Entry 1RZH (X-ray diffraction, 1.80 A resolution); this record covers chains L and M of the 3 polymer chains in the assembly.

# Chain L
Molecule: Reaction center protein L chain
From: Rhodobacter sphaeroides
UniProt: P02954 (RCEL_RHOSH); residue numbers follow UniProt; this construct covers 1-281
Sequence (281 residues; numbered 1 to 281; the number before each row is that of its first residue):
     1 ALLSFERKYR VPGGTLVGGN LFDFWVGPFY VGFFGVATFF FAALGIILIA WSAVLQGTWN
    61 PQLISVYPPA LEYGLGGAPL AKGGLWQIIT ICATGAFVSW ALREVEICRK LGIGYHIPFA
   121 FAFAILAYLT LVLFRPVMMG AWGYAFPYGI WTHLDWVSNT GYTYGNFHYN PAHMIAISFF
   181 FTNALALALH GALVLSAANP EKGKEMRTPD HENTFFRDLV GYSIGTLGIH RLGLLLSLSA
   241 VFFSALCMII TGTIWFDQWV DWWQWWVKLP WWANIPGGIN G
Sequence notes: engineered mutation Asn213 (Asp in P02954)
Metal / ion sites: Fe2+: His190, His230 (shared with His219(M), Glu234(M), His266(M) of chain M)
Residues lining bound ligands:
  - bacteriochlorophyll a (BCL), molecule 1: Ile46, Ile49, Tyr128, Leu131, Phe146, Ile150, Trp151, His153, Leu154, Trp156, Val157
  - bacteriochlorophyll a (BCL), molecule 2: Phe97, Phe121, Ala124, Ile125, Ala127, Tyr128, Leu131, Trp156, Val157, Ser158, Thr160, Gly161, Tyr162, Asn166, Phe167, His168, His173, Ala176, Ile177, Phe180, Phe181, Ser244, Ala245, Cys247, Met248
  - bacteriochlorophyll a (BCL), molecule 3: Val157, Tyr162, His168, Phe181
  - bacteriochlorophyll a (BCL), molecule 4: His168, Met174, Ile177, Ser178, Phe181, Thr182, Leu185
  - bacteriopheophytin a (BPH), molecule 1: Thr38, Phe41, Ala42, Gly45, Ile46, Ile49, Ile89, Cys92, Ala93, Ala96, Phe97, Trp100, Glu104, Ile117, Ala120, Phe121, Phe123, Ala124, Tyr128, Phe146, Tyr148, Gly149, Ile150, His153, Phe180, Ser237, Leu238, Val241
  - bacteriopheophytin a (BPH), molecule 2: Phe181, Ala184, Leu185, Ala188, Leu189, Phe216, Leu219, Val220
  - heptane-1,2,3-triol (HTO): Ala101, Leu102, Val105, Tyr115, Pro118, Phe119, Ala122, Ile125
  - ubiquinone-10 (U10), molecule 1: Phe29, Tyr30, Val31, Gly35, Thr38, Phe39, Trp100, Arg103
  - ubiquinone-10 (U10), molecule 2: Thr182, Leu185, Ala186, Leu189, His190, Leu193, Glu212, Phe216, Val220, Tyr222, Ser223, Ile224, Ile229, Leu232

# Chain M
Molecule: Reaction center protein M chain
From: Rhodobacter sphaeroides
UniProt: P02953 (RCEM_RHOSH); residues 1-307 here = UniProt positions 1-307
Sequence (307 residues; row label = number of the first residue in the row):
     1 AEYQNIFSQV QVRGPADLGM TEDVNLANRS GVGPFSTLLG WFGNAQLGPI YLGSLGVLSL
    61 FSGLMWFFTI GIWFWYQAGW NPAVFLRDLF FFSLEPPAPE YGLSFAAPLK EGGLWLIASF
   121 FMFVAVWSWW GRTYLRAQAL GMGKHTAWAF LSAIWLWMVL GFIRPILMGS WSEAVPYGIF
   181 SHLDWTNNFS LVHGNLFYNP FHGLSIAFLY GSALLFAMHG ATILAVSRFG GECELEQIAD
   241 RGTAAERAAL FWRWTMGFNA TMEGIHRWAI WMAVLVTLTG GIGILLSGTV VDNWYVWGQN
   301 HGMAPLN
Disordered / not traced: 302-307
Sequence notes: engineered mutation Cys233 (Arg in P02953)
Metal / ion sites: Fe2+: His219, Glu234, His266 (shared with His190(L), His230(L) of chain L)
Residues lining bound ligands:
  - bacteriochlorophyll a (BCL), molecule 1: Trp66, Phe67, Leu89, Met122, Trp157, Leu160, Val175, Ile179, His182, Leu183, Trp185, Thr186
  - bacteriochlorophyll a (BCL), molecule 2: Trp66, Met122, Val126, Phe150, Ala153, Ile154, Leu156, Trp157, Leu160, Trp185, Thr186, Asn187, Phe189, Ser190, Asn195, Leu196, Phe197, His202, Ser205, Ile206, Leu209, Tyr210, Val276, Thr277, Gly280, Gly281, Gly283, Ile284
  - bacteriochlorophyll a (BCL), molecule 3: Thr186, Phe197, Tyr210
  - bacteriochlorophyll a (BCL), molecule 4: Phe197, Gly203, Ile206, Ala207, Tyr210, Gly211, Leu214
  - bacteriopheophytin a (BPH), molecule 1: Ser59, Leu60, Gly63, Leu64, Phe67, Ala125, Val126, Trp129, Thr133, Thr146, Ala149, Phe150, Ser152, Ala153, Ala273, Val274, Thr277
  - bacteriopheophytin a (BPH), molecule 2: Tyr210, Ala213, Leu214, Ala217, Met218, Trp252, Thr255, Met256
  - heptane-1,2,3-triol (HTO): Met256, Gly257, Phe258
  - spheroidene (SPO): Trp66, Phe67, Phe68, Ile70, Gly71, Phe74, Trp75, Phe85, Leu89, Trp115, Leu116, Ser119, Phe120, Met122, Phe123, Trp157, Met158, Leu160, Gly161, Phe162, Trp171, Val175, Pro176, Tyr177, Gly178, Ile179, His182
  - ubiquinone-10 (U10), molecule 1: Ile50, Leu60, Trp129
  - ubiquinone-10 (U10), molecule 2: Leu214, Leu215, Met218, His219, Thr222, Ile223, Ala245, Ala248, Ala249, Trp252, Met256, Phe258, Asn259, Ala260, Thr261, Met262, Ile265, Trp268, Met272

# Chain L / chain M interface
Pairs across the interface - 217 pairs, chain L then chain M:
  Leu3(L) - Leu250(M)  hydrophobic
  Leu3(L) - Arg253(M)
  Leu3(L) - Asn259(M)
  Phe5(L) - Arg241(M)
  Phe5(L) - Glu246(M)
  Phe5(L) - Leu250(M)  hydrophobic
  Glu6(L) - Leu250(M)
  Glu6(L) - Arg253(M)  salt bridge
  Glu6(L) - Trp254(M)  hydrogen bond
  Lys8(L) - Glu246(M)  salt bridge
  Tyr9(L) - Thr243(M)  hydrogen bond
  Tyr9(L) - Glu246(M)  hydrogen bond
  Tyr9(L) - Arg247(M)
  Tyr9(L) - Leu250(M)  hydrophobic
  Tyr9(L) - Trp254(M)
  Arg10(L) - Trp254(M)
  Trp25(L) - Trp254(M)
  Pro28(L) - Arg253(M)
  Pro28(L) - Trp254(M)
  Pro28(L) - Gly257(M)
  Phe29(L) - Trp254(M)
  Phe29(L) - Thr255(M)
  Phe29(L) - Met256(M)
  Phe29(L) - Gly257(M)
  Tyr30(L) - Trp254(M)  hydrogen bond (backbone-backbone)
  Trp100(L) - Thr255(M)
  Arg103(L) - Trp254(M)  hydrogen bond (side chain-backbone)
  Arg103(L) - Thr255(M)  hydrogen bond (side chain-backbone)
  Glu104(L) - Phe251(M)
  Glu104(L) - Thr255(M)
  Ile107(L) - Phe251(M)  hydrophobic
  Ile107(L) - Trp254(M)
  Ile107(L) - Thr255(M)
  Cys108(L) - Phe251(M)  hydrophobic
  Lys110(L) - Trp254(M)
  Leu111(L) - Arg247(M)  hydrogen bond (backbone-side chain)
  Leu111(L) - Leu250(M)
  Leu111(L) - Phe251(M)
  Leu111(L) - Trp254(M)  hydrophobic
  Gly112(L) - Arg228(M)  hydrogen bond (backbone-side chain)
  Gly112(L) - Phe229(M)
  Ile113(L) - Ala225(M)
  Ile113(L) - Val226(M)  hydrophobic
  Ile113(L) - Arg228(M)
  Ile113(L) - Phe229(M)  hydrophobic
  Ile113(L) - Arg247(M)
  Ile113(L) - Phe251(M)  hydrophobic
  Gly114(L) - Ala225(M)  hydrogen bond (backbone-backbone)
  Gly114(L) - Arg228(M)
  His116(L) - Gln4(M)  hydrogen bond (side chain-backbone)
  His116(L) - Ala221(M)
  His116(L) - Leu224(M)
  His116(L) - Ala225(M)
  Ile117(L) - Ala221(M)
  Ile117(L) - Thr222(M)
  Ile117(L) - Phe251(M)  hydrophobic
  Ile117(L) - Trp252(M)  hydrophobic
  Trp151(L) - Phe197(M)
  Leu154(L) - Phe197(M)
  Val157(L) - Phe197(M)  hydrophobic
  Ser158(L) - Phe197(M)
  Tyr162(L) - Asn187(M)  hydrogen bond
  Tyr162(L) - Leu191(M)
  Asn166(L) - Leu183(M)
  Asn166(L) - Asn187(M)
  His168(L) - Leu183(M)  hydrogen bond (side chain-backbone)
  His168(L) - Thr186(M)
  His168(L) - Asn187(M)
  Tyr169(L) - Phe180(M)
  Tyr169(L) - Asp184(M)  hydrogen bond
  Met174(L) - Phe180(M)  hydrophobic
  Met174(L) - Leu183(M)  hydrophobic
  Phe180(L) - Leu209(M)
  Phe180(L) - Ala213(M)  hydrophobic
  Asn183(L) - Ser212(M)  hydrogen bond (side chain-backbone)
  Asn183(L) - Ala213(M)
  Asn183(L) - Phe216(M)
  Ala184(L) - Ala273(M)
  Ala186(L) - Phe216(M)
  Leu187(L) - Ser212(M)
  Leu187(L) - Phe216(M)
  Leu187(L) - Ala269(M)  hydrophobic
  Ala188(L) - Ala273(M)
  His190(L) - Phe216(M)
  His190(L) - His219(M)  hydrogen bond
  His190(L) - Glu234(M)  salt bridge
  His190(L) - His266(M)  hydrogen bond
  Gly191(L) - His266(M)
  Ala192(L) - His145(M)
  Ala192(L) - Thr146(M)
  Ala192(L) - Ile270(M)  hydrophobic
  Val194(L) - Glu234(M)
  Val194(L) - Leu235(M)
  Val194(L) - His266(M)
  Leu195(L) - His145(M)
  Leu195(L) - Glu263(M)
  Leu195(L) - His266(M)
  Leu195(L) - Arg267(M)
  Leu195(L) - Ile270(M)  hydrophobic
  Ser196(L) - Met142(M)
  Ser196(L) - Gly143(M)  hydrogen bond (backbone-backbone)
  Ser196(L) - His145(M)  hydrogen bond (backbone-side chain)
  Ala197(L) - Leu235(M)  hydrophobic
  Ala198(L) - Leu235(M)
  Asn199(L) - Gly143(M)
  Asn199(L) - His145(M)
  Asn199(L) - Glu263(M)  hydrogen bond
  Asn199(L) - Arg267(M)  hydrogen bond
  Pro200(L) - Gly141(M)
  Pro200(L) - Gly143(M)
  Glu201(L) - Gln138(M)
  Glu201(L) - Gly141(M)  hydrogen bond (backbone-backbone)
  Glu201(L) - Met142(M)
  Glu201(L) - Lys144(M)  salt bridge
  Lys204(L) - Gly141(M)
  Arg207(L) - Glu22(M)  salt bridge
  Arg207(L) - Leu140(M)  hydrogen bond (side chain-backbone)
  Arg207(L) - Gly141(M)
  Arg207(L) - Met142(M)
  Arg207(L) - Leu235(M)
  Thr208(L) - Leu235(M)
  Pro209(L) - Leu235(M)
  Asp210(L) - Met20(M)
  His211(L) - Met20(M)
  His211(L) - Glu22(M)  salt bridge
  His211(L) - Leu140(M)
  His211(L) - Met142(M)
  Glu212(L) - Leu235(M)
  Thr214(L) - Gly19(M)
  Thr214(L) - Met20(M)  hydrogen bond (side chain-backbone)
  Thr214(L) - Arg29(M)
  Thr214(L) - Leu140(M)
  Phe215(L) - Thr133(M)
  Phe215(L) - Arg136(M)
  Phe215(L) - Ala137(M)
  Phe215(L) - Leu140(M)  hydrophobic
  Phe215(L) - Met142(M)  hydrophobic
  Phe215(L) - Thr146(M)
  Arg217(L) - Asp17(M)  salt bridge
  Arg217(L) - Gln46(M)
  Arg217(L) - Gly48(M)
  Arg217(L) - Pro49(M)
  Arg217(L) - Ile50(M)
  Arg217(L) - Tyr51(M)
  Asp218(L) - Arg29(M)  salt bridge
  Asp218(L) - Ile50(M)
  Asp218(L) - Tyr51(M)  hydrogen bond (backbone-backbone)
  Asp218(L) - Arg132(M)  hydrogen bond (backbone-side chain)
  Leu219(L) - Trp129(M)
  Leu219(L) - Arg132(M)  hydrogen bond (backbone-side chain)
  Leu219(L) - Thr133(M)
  Val220(L) - Ile50(M)
  Val220(L) - Trp129(M)  hydrophobic
  Gly221(L) - Leu47(M)
  Gly221(L) - Gly48(M)  hydrogen bond (backbone-backbone)
  Gly221(L) - Pro49(M)
  Gly221(L) - Ile50(M)
  Tyr222(L) - Gly43(M)
  Tyr222(L) - Asn44(M)  hydrogen bond (side chain-backbone)
  Tyr222(L) - Gln46(M)
  Ser223(L) - Asn44(M)  hydrogen bond (backbone-side chain)
  Ile224(L) - Gly43(M)
  Ile224(L) - Asn44(M)  hydrogen bond (backbone-backbone)
  Gly225(L) - Asn44(M)
  Thr226(L) - Glu232(M)  hydrogen bond (side chain-backbone)
  Leu227(L) - Asn5(M)
  Leu227(L) - Leu224(M)  hydrophobic
  Leu227(L) - Glu232(M)
  Gly228(L) - Phe42(M)
  Ile229(L) - Phe216(M)
  His230(L) - His219(M)  hydrogen bond
  His230(L) - Gly220(M)
  His230(L) - Ile223(M)
  His230(L) - Glu234(M)  salt bridge
  His230(L) - His266(M)
  Arg231(L) - Tyr3(M)  hydrogen bond
  Arg231(L) - Asn5(M)  hydrogen bond (side chain-backbone)
  Arg231(L) - Ile6(M)  hydrogen bond (side chain-backbone)
  Arg231(L) - Phe7(M)
  Arg231(L) - Ser8(M)  hydrogen bond
  Arg231(L) - Trp41(M)
  Arg231(L) - Phe42(M)  hydrogen bond (side chain-backbone)
  Arg231(L) - Leu224(M)
  Leu232(L) - Phe42(M)
  Gly233(L) - Phe216(M)
  Leu234(L) - Ala217(M)
  Leu234(L) - Leu224(M)  hydrophobic
  Ser237(L) - Ala213(M)  hydrogen bond (side chain-backbone)
  Ser237(L) - Phe216(M)
  Ser237(L) - Ala217(M)
  Trp263(L) - Phe90(M)  hydrophobic
  Trp263(L) - Phe180(M)  hydrophobic
  Trp266(L) - Leu86(M)  hydrogen bond (side chain-backbone)
  Trp266(L) - Arg87(M)  hydrogen bond (side chain-backbone)
  Val267(L) - Arg87(M)
  Val267(L) - Phe91(M)  hydrophobic
  Trp272(L) - Ala83(M)
  Trp272(L) - Leu86(M)  hydrophobic
  Trp272(L) - Arg87(M)  hydrogen bond (backbone-side chain)
  Ala273(L) - Arg87(M)
  Ile275(L) - Asn81(M)
  Ile275(L) - Ala83(M)  hydrophobic
  Ile275(L) - Val84(M)  hydrophobic
  Ile275(L) - Arg87(M)  hydrogen bond (backbone-side chain)
  Pro276(L) - Val84(M)
  Gly277(L) - Val84(M)
  Gly277(L) - Arg87(M)  hydrogen bond (backbone-side chain)
  Gly278(L) - Gln77(M)  hydrogen bond (backbone-backbone)
  Gly278(L) - Val84(M)
  Gly278(L) - Asp88(M)
  Ile279(L) - Gln77(M)
  Ile279(L) - Asp88(M)  hydrogen bond (backbone-side chain)
  Ile279(L) - Phe91(M)  hydrophobic
  Ile279(L) - Phe92(M)  hydrophobic
  Asn280(L) - Arg87(M)
  Asn280(L) - Asp88(M)  hydrogen bond
  Asn280(L) - Phe91(M)
Interface residues without a listed pair, chain L (97 interface residues in all): Ala120, Asp155, Phe181, Leu189, Leu193, Met206, Asn213, Leu235, Gln264, Gly281
Interface residues without a listed pair, chain M (101 interface residues in all): Val24, Leu39, Ala78, Ala149, Asn195, Tyr198, Leu215, Met218, Ser227, Ile238, Ala239, Ala249, Met272

# Summary
97 residues of chain L and 101 residues of chain M are in contact, with 46 hydrogen bonds and 9 salt bridges.
Among the polar pairs are Glu6(L)-Arg253(M), Lys8(L)-Glu246(M) and His190(L)-Glu234(M). Bacteriochlorophyll a,
bacteriopheophytin a and ubiquinone-10 are bound between chain L and chain M.
Here chain L is Reaction center protein L chain and chain M is Reaction center protein M chain, both from
Rhodobacter sphaeroides. Entry 1RZH (Photosynthetic reaction center double mutant from rhodobacter sphaeroides
with asp L213 replaced with asn and arg ...) was determined by X-ray diffraction, deposited together with
1RVJ, 1RY5, 1RZZ and 1S00.
